4ARZ - chains A and B; structure by X-ray diffraction, 3.10 A resolution.

== Chain A ==
Name: GTP-binding protein GTR1
Organism: Saccharomyces cerevisiae
UniProtKB: Q00582 (GTR1_YEAST); residue numbers follow UniProt; this construct covers 1-310
Sequence (310 residues; numbered 1 to 310; the number before each row is that of its first residue):
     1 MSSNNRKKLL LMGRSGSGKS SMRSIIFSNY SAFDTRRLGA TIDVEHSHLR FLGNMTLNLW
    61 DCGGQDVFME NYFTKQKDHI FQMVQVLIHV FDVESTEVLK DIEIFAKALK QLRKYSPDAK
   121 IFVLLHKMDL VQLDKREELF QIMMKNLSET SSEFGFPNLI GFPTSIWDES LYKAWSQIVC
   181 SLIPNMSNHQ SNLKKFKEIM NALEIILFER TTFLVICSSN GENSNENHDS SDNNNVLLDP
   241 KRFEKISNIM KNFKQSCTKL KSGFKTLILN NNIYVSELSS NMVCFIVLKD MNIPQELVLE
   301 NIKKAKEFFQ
Not modelled in the structure: 1-3, 221-236
Swiss-Prot annotation at these positions:
  - binding site (GTP): S15, G18, K19, S20, S21, T35, T41, G64, H126, D129, I166
  - mutagenesis: S20 (S20L: Sensitive to high hydrostatic pressure)

== Chain B ==
Name: GTP-binding protein GTR2
Organism: Saccharomyces cerevisiae
UniProtKB: P53290 (GTR2_YEAST); numbering as in UniProt (aligned over 1-341)
Sequence (341 residues; each row starts with the number of its first residue):
     1 MSLEATDSKA MVLLMGVRRC GKSSICKVVF HNMQPLDTLY LESTSNPSLE HFSTLIDLAV
    61 MELPGQLNYF EPSYDSERLF KSVGALVYVI DSQDEYINAI TNLAMIIEYA YKVNPSINIE
   121 VLIHKVDGLS EDFKVDAQRD IMQRTGEELL ELGLDGVQVS FYLTSIFDHS IYEAFSRIVQ
   181 KLIPELSFLE NMLDNLIQHS KIEKAFLFDV NSKIYVSTDS NPVDIQMYEV CSEFIDVTID
   241 LFDLYKAPVL RNSQKSSDKD NVINPRNELQ NVSQLANGVI IYLRQMIRGL ALVAIIRPNG
   301 TDMESCLTVA DYNIDIFKKG LEDIWANARA SQAKNSIEDD V
Not modelled in the structure: 1-4, 248-264, 326-341
Swiss-Prot annotation at these positions:
  - binding site (GTP): S23, S24, S43, H124, D127
  - mutagenesis: Q66 (Q66L: Sensitive to high hydrostatic pressure)

== Chain A / chain B interface ==
Residue-residue contacts (61; chain A residue first):
  F33(A) - D127(B)
  F33(A) - G128(B)
  F33(A) - D168(B)
  R36(A) - D127(B)  salt bridge
  R37(A) - G128(B)
  R37(A) - L129(B)
  R37(A) - S130(B)
  E204(A) - Y245(B)  hydrogen bond
  I206(A) - Y245(B)
  L238(A) - Y245(B)  hydrophobic
  R242(A) - Y245(B)
  I249(A) - D236(B)
  I249(A) - V237(B)  hydrophobic
  I249(A) - D240(B)
  I249(A) - L241(B)  hydrophobic
  M250(A) - V237(B)  hydrophobic
  N252(A) - E233(B)
  F253(A) - F234(B)  hydrophobic
  F253(A) - V237(B)  hydrophobic
  F253(A) - S273(B)
  S256(A) - E229(B)
  S256(A) - V230(B)
  S256(A) - E233(B)
  T258(A) - E229(B)
  K259(A) - Q226(B)  hydrogen bond (side chain-backbone)
  K259(A) - E229(B)  salt bridge
  L260(A) - M227(B)  hydrophobic
  L260(A) - V230(B)  hydrophobic
  L260(A) - L275(B)  hydrophobic
  L260(A) - N277(B)
  S262(A) - L275(B)
  S262(A) - A276(B)  hydrogen bond (side chain-backbone)
  S262(A) - N277(B)  hydrogen bond (side chain-backbone)
  G263(A) - L275(B)
  G263(A) - A276(B)  hydrogen bond (backbone-backbone)
  F264(A) - L275(B)  hydrophobic
  K265(A) - Q274(B)  hydrogen bond (backbone-backbone)
  K265(A) - L275(B)
  K265(A) - A276(B)
  T266(A) - S273(B)  hydrogen bond (backbone-side chain)
  T266(A) - Q274(B)  hydrogen bond (backbone-backbone)
  L267(A) - F234(B)  hydrophobic
  L267(A) - N271(B)
  L267(A) - V272(B)
  L267(A) - S273(B)
  I268(A) - N271(B)
  I268(A) - V272(B)  hydrogen bond (backbone-backbone)
  L269(A) - T238(B)
  L269(A) - L241(B)  hydrophobic
  L269(A) - F242(B)
  L269(A) - Q270(B)
  L269(A) - N271(B)
  N270(A) - F242(B)
  N270(A) - E268(B)
  N270(A) - L269(B)
  N270(A) - Q270(B)  hydrogen bond (backbone-backbone)
  N271(A) - R266(B)
  I273(A) - Y245(B)  hydrophobic
  F285(A) - Y245(B)  hydrophobic
  V287(A) - Y245(B)  hydrophobic
  N292(A) - R266(B)
Other interface residues (no listed pair), chain A (35 interface residues in all): L203, D239, K245, I246, Q255, C257
Other interface residues (no listed pair), chain B (32 interface residues in all): I225, L244, I281

== In short ==
35 residues of chain A face 32 of chain B across their interface; the contacts include 10 hydrogen bonds and 2
salt bridges. Among the polar pairs are R36(A)-D127(B), K259(A)-E229(B) and E204(A)-Y245(B).
Here chain A is GTP-binding protein GTR1 and chain B is GTP-binding protein GTR2, both from Saccharomyces
cerevisiae. Entry 4ARZ (The crystal structure of Gtr1p-Gtr2p complexed with GTP-GDP) was determined by X-ray
diffraction.
